2XFH - chain A; structure by X-ray diffraction, 1.90 A resolution.

== Chain A ==
Molecule: Erythromycin B/D C-12 hydroxylase
Organism: Saccharopolyspora erythraea
Notes: EC 1.14.-.-
UniProtKB: P48635 (CPXQ_SACEN); residues 16-411 here correspond to UniProt positions 2-397 (UniProt number = residue number - 14)
Chain sequence (411 residues; numbered 1 to 411; the number before each row is that of its first residue):
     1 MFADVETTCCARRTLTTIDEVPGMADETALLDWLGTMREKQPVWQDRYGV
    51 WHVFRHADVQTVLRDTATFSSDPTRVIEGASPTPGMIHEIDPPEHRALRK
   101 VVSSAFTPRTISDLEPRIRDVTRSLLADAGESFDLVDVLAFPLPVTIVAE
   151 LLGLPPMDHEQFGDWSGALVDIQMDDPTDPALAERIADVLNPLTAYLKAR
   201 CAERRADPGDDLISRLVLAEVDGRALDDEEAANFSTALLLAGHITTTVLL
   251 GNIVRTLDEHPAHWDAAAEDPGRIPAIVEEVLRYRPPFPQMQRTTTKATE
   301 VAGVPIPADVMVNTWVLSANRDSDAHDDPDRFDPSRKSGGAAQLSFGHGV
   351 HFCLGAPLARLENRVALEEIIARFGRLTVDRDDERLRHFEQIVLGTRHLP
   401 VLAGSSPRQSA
Unresolved in the structure: 1-17
Construct notes: expression tag (1-15); engineered mutation L344 (Phe330 in P48635)
Curated features (UniProtKB/Swiss-Prot):
  - binding site (substrate): H88, E89, Q292
  - binding site (heme): H95, R99, R293, H351, C353
Bound ions: heme Fe: C353 (together with clotrimazole)
Ligand contacts:
  - clotrimazole (CL6; 1-[(2-chlorophenyl)(diphenyl)methyl]-1H-imidazole), molecule 1: M86, H88, Q173, A237, L240, A241, I244, T245, F288, C353, I392
  - clotrimazole (CL6), molecule 2: M86, H88, L169, Q173, I186, L190, T236, A237, L240
  - heme (HEM): I87, H88, H95, R99, F106, F234, L238, A241, G242, T245, L249, L282, P287, F288, M291, R293, S345, F346, G347, V350, H351, C353, L354, G355, L358, A359

== Summary ==
Ligands of chain A: heme and clotrimazole. Curated annotation (UniProt) lists 3 substrate-binding residues and
5 heme-binding residues.
Chain A is Erythromycin B/D C-12 hydroxylase (Saccharopolyspora erythraea); the structure, Structure of
cytochrome P450 EryK cocrystallized with inhibitor clotrimazole, was determined by X-ray diffraction (same
publication as 2JJP).
